PDB entry 6ZXL | electron microscopy, 4.20 A resolution (low resolution: residue-level contacts below are approximate; hydrogen-bond / salt-bridge calls are withheld) | chains B and C of the 10 polymer chains in the assembly

== Chain B (and C) ==
Name: Protective antigen
From: Bacillus anthracis
Notes: chain C of this document is another copy of the same molecule, construct and numbering; everything in this record applies to it too
UniProt: Q68GS1 (Q68GS1_BACAN); residues 0-735 here correspond to UniProt positions 1-736 (UniProt number = residue number + 1)
Sequence (759 residues; row label = number of the first residue in the row; numbers below 1 keep their minus sign (Met-23 is residue -23)):
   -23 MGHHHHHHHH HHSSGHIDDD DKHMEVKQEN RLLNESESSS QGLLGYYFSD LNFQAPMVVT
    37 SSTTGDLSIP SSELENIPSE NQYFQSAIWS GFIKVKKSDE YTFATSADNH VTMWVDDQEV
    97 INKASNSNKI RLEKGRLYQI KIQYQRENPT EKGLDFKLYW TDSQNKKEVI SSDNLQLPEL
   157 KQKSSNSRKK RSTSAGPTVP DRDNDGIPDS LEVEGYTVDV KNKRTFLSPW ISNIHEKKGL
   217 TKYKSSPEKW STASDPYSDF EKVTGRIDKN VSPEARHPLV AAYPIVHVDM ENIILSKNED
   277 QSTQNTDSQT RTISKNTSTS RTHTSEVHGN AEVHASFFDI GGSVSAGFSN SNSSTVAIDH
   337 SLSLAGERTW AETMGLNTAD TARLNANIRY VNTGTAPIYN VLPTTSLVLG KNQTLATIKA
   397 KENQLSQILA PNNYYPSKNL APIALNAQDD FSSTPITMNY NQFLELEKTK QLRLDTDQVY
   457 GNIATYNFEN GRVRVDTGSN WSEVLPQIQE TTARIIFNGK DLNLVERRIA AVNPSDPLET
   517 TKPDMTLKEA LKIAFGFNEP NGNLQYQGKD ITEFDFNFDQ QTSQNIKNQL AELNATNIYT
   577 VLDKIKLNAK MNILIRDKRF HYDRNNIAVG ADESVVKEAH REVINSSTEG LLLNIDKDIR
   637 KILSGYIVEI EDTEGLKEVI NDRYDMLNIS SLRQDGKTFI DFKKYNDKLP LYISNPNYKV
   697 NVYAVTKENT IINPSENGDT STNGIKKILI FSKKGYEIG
Unresolved in the structure: -23 to 172, 275-286, 302-322, 735
Sequence notes: initiating methionine (-23); expression tag (-22 to -1)

== How chain B and chain C interact ==
Pairs across the interface (28):
  Val196(B) - Thr516(C)
  Lys199(B) - Val189(C)
  Lys199(B) - Pro223(C)
  Lys199(B) - Thr517(C)
  Val239(B) - Pro513(C)
  Thr240(B) - Leu514(C)
  Arg242(B) - Leu514(C)
  Asp244(B) - Gln483(C)
  Lys245(B) - Gln483(C)
  Lys245(B) - Glu486(C)
  Lys245(B) - Thr487(C)
  Lys245(B) - Glu515(C)
  Asn246(B) - Pro482(C)
  Asn246(B) - Gln483(C)
  Arg252(B) - Asp512(C)
  Ser402(B) - Gln454(C)
  Gln403(B) - Asp453(C)
  Asn415(B) - Ser325(C)
  Asn415(B) - Ser327(C)
  Leu416(B) - Asp451(C)
  Ala417(B) - Asn388(C)
  Pro418(B) - Asn388(C)
  Asn466(B) - Trp226(C)
  Arg468(B) - Pro232(C)
  Val469(B) - Glu479(C)
  Val469(B) - Gln483(C)
  Arg470(B) - Glu479(C)
  Val471(B) - Glu479(C)
Also at the interface, not in a pair above, chain B (27 interface residues in all): Val194, Arg200, Gly241, Tyr375, Ile404, Ser413, Glu465
Also at the interface, not in a pair above, chain C (26 interface residues in all): Asn180, Val455, Ser475, Ser478, Lys518

== Summary ==
27 residues of chain B and 26 residues of chain C are in contact.
Both chains are Protective antigen (Bacillus anthracis). Entry 6ZXL (Fully-loaded anthrax lethal toxin in its
heptameric pre-pore state and PA7LF(2+1A) arrangement) was determined by electron microscopy together with
6ZXJ and 6ZXK from the same study.
